PDB entry 7U2L | electron microscopy, 3.20 A resolution | chains A and D of the 5 polymer chains in the assembly

[Chain A]
Name: Guanine nucleotide-binding protein G(i) subunit alpha-1
Organism: Homo sapiens
Reference sequence: P63096 (GNAI1_HUMAN); residues 1-354 here = UniProt positions 1-354
Chain sequence (354 residues; each row starts with the number of its first residue):
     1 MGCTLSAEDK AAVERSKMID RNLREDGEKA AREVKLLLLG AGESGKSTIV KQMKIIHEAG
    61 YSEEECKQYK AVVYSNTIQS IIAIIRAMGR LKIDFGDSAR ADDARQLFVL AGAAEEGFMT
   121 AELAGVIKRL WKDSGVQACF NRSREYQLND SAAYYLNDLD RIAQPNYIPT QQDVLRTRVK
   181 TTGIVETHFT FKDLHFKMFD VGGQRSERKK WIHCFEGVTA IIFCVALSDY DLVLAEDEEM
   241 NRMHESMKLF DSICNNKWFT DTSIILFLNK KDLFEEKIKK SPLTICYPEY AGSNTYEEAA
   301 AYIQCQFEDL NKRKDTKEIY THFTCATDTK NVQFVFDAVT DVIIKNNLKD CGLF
Disordered / not traced: 1-4, 56-181, 234-240
Curated features (UniProtKB/Swiss-Prot):
  - region: Lys35 to Thr48 (G1 motif), Asp173 to Thr181 (G2 motif), Phe196 to Arg205 (G3 motif), Ile265 to Asp272 (G4 motif), Thr324 to Thr329 (G5 motif)
  - binding site (GTP): Glu43 to Thr48, Ser151, Leu175 to Thr181, Asp200 to Gln204, Asn269 to Asp272, Ala326
  - binding site (Mg(2+)): Ser47, Thr181
  - modified residue: Arg178 (ADP-ribosylarginine), Gln204 (Deamidated glutamine), Cys351 (ADP-ribosylcysteine)
  - lipidation: Gly2 (N-myristoyl glycine), Cys3 (S-palmitoyl cysteine)
  - natural variant: Gly40 (G40C: In NEDHISB; G40R: In NEDHISB), Gly45 (G45D: In NEDHISB), Thr48 (T48I: In NEDHISB; T48K: In NEDHISB), Gln52 (Q52P: In NEDHISB), Ser75 (deletion: In NEDHISB; uncertain significance), Gln172 (deletion: In NEDHISB), Asp173 (D173V: In NEDHISB), Glu186 to Phe189 (deletion: In NEDHISB; uncertain significance), Cys224 (C224Y: In NEDHISB), Lys270 (K270N: In NEDHISB; K270R: In NEDHISB), Asp272 (D272G: In NEDHISB), Ala326 (A326P: In NEDHISB), 1 further natural variant entry in UniProt
  - mutagenesis: Gly42 (G42R: Abolishes switch to an activated conformation and dissociation from beta and gamma subunits upon GTP binding. Abolishes interaction with RGS family members), Glu116 (E116L: Enhances interaction (inactive GDP-bound) with RGS14), Gln147 (Q147L: Enhances interaction (inactive GDP-bound) with RGS14), Glu245 (E245L: Enhances interaction (inactive GDP-bound) with RGS14)

[Chain D]
Name: Mu-type opioid receptor
Organism: Mus musculus
Reference sequence: P42866 (OPRM_MOUSE); the construct has insertions or renumbered stretches relative to UniProt, so the offset changes along the chain: 3-45 = UniProt 9-51; 52-358 = UniProt 52-358
Chain sequence (356 residues; row label = number of the first residue in the row):
     3 NISDCSDPLA PASCSPAPGS WLNLSHVDGN QSDPCGPNRT GLGENLYFQG SHSLCPQTGS
    63 PSMVTAITIM ALYSIVCVVG LFGNFLVMYV IVRYTKMKTA TNIYIFNLAL ADALATSTLP
   123 FQSVNYLMGT WPFGNILCKI VISIDYYNMF TSIFTLCTMS VDRYIAVCHP VKALDFRTPR
   183 NAKIVNVCNW ILSSAIGLPV MFMATTKYRQ GSIDCTLTFS HPTWYWENLL KICVFIFAFI
   243 MPVLIITVCY GLMILRLKSV RMLSGSKEKD RNLRRITRMV LVVVAVFIVC WTPIHIYVII
   303 KALITIPETT FQTVSWHFCI ALGYTNSCLN PVLYAFLDEN FKRCFREFCI PTSSTI
Disordered / not traced: 3-64, 349-358
Disulfides: Cys140-Cys217
Differences from the reference sequence: insertion (46-51)
Ligand contacts: L0X (N-(5-carbamimidamidopentyl)-N-[1-(2-phenylethyl)piperidin-4-yl]propanamide): Asp114, Ala117, Gln124, Asn127, Trp133, Val143, Ile144, Asp147, Tyr148, Asn150, Met151, Ser154, Trp293, Ile296, His297, Val300, Ile322, Gly325, Tyr326, Ser329
Curated features (UniProtKB/Swiss-Prot):
  - motif: Asn332 to Tyr336 (NPxxY)
  - modified residue: Tyr166 (Phosphotyrosine)
  - lipidation: Cys351 (S-palmitoyl cysteine)
  - glycosylation (N-linked (GlcNAc...) asparagine): Asn3, Asn25, Asn32, Asn40
From the paper describing this entry:
  - binding site for L0X: Asp114, Asp147, Ser329

[Interface between chain A and chain D]
Pairs across the interface (41):
  Arg24(A) with Arg182(D)
  Arg32(A) with Leu176(D); Asp177(D), salt bridge
  Leu194(A) with Val173(D), hydrophobic
  Asp315(A) with Glu270(D)
  Thr316(A) with Met264(D)
  Glu318(A) with Arg263(D), salt bridge; Met264(D); Lys271(D), salt bridge
  Tyr320(A) with Arg263(D)
  Thr340(A) with Pro172(D)
  Asp341(A) with Arg263(D)
  Ile343(A) with Pro172(D), hydrophobic
  Ile344(A) with Val169(D); Pro172(D), hydrophobic; Arg258(D)
  Lys345(A) with Met264(D)
  Asn347(A) with Ala168(D), hydrogen bond (side chain-backbone); Pro172(D)
  Leu348(A) with Val169(D), hydrophobic; Leu259(D), hydrophobic
  Lys349(A) with Asn342(D)
  Asp350(A) with Thr101(D), hydrogen bond; Thr103(D), hydrogen bond (backbone-side chain); Arg179(D), salt bridge; Asn342(D)
  Cys351(A) with Thr103(D); Arg165(D), hydrogen bond (backbone-side chain); Ala168(D), hydrophobic; Arg179(D)
  Gly352(A) with Asp340(D); Glu341(D), hydrogen bond (backbone-backbone)
  Leu353(A) with Arg165(D); Met255(D), hydrophobic; Arg277(D); Ile278(D)
  Phe354(A) with Met264(D), hydrophobic; Leu265(D), hydrophobic; Arg277(D); Glu341(D); Arg345(D), hydrogen bond (backbone-side chain)
Also at the interface, not in a pair above, chain A (21 interface residues in all): Glu28
Also at the interface, not in a pair above, chain D (30 interface residues in all): Asp164, Ala175, Thr180, Val262, Leu339

[In short]
Chain A and chain D form an interface of 21 and 30 residues respectively, with 6 hydrogen bonds and 4 salt
bridges. Polar pairs include Arg32(A)-Asp177(D), Glu318(A)-Arg263(D) and Glu318(A)-Lys271(D). Ligands of chain
D: compound L0X. From the paper: a binding site for L0X at Asp114(D), Asp147(D) and Ser329(D).
Chain A is Guanine nucleotide-binding protein G(i) subunit alpha-1 (Homo sapiens) and chain D is Mu-type
opioid receptor (Mus musculus); the structure, C5guano-uOR-Gi-scFv16, was determined by electron microscopy,
deposited together with 7U2K.
